Entry 6XL6 (electron microscopy, 3.00 A resolution); this record covers chains N and G of the 4 polymer chains in the assembly.

[Chain N]
Molecule: synthetic non-template strand DNA
Sequence (54 nucleotides; each row starts with the number of its first residue):
    35 GCCTTGACCC TCCCCTAAGG GGAGGGTTTA GATTGTGTGC AGTCTGACGC GGCG
Unresolved in the structure: 35-39, 63-88

[Chain G]
Protein: MerR family transcriptional regulator EcmrR
Source organism: Escherichia coli
Amino-acid sequence (268 residues; row label = number of the first residue in the row):
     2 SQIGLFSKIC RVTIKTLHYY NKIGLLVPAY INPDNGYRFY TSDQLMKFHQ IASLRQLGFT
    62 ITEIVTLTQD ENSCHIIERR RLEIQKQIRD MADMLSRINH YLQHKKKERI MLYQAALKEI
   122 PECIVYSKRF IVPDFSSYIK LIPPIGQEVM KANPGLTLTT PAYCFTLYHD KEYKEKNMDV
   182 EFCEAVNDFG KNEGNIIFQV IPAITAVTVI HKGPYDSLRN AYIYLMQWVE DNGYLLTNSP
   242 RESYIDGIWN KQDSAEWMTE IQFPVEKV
Ligand contacts:
  - tetraphenylantimonium ion (118): Tyr-127, Ile-140, Ile-143, Pro-144, Gly-147, Leu-159, Ala-163, Cys-165, Phe-183, Glu-185, Tyr-245, Trp-250
  - chapso (1N7): Tyr-169, Asp-171, Lys-172, Glu-173, Tyr-174, Lys-175, Glu-176, Met-179, Arg-220, Tyr-223, Met-227, Leu-237, Pro-241, Glu-243
What the authors report for this chain:
  - binding site for synthetic non-template strand DNA (chain N): Lys-16, His-19, Tyr-21, Tyr-38, Arg-39, Arg-56

[Interface between chain N and chain G]
Pairs across the interface (15; chain N residue first):
  DA52(N) / Tyr-20(G)  base contact
  DA52(N) / Arg-56(G)  phosphate contact
  DA52(N) / Thr-61(G)  phosphate contact
  DA52(N) / Ile-62(G)  hydrogen bond to the phosphate
  DG53(N) / Thr-17(G)  sugar contact
  DG53(N) / Tyr-20(G)  phosphate contact
  DG53(N) / Tyr-21(G)  hydrogen bond to the phosphate
  DG53(N) / Arg-56(G)  salt bridge to the phosphate
  DG53(N) / Ile-62(G)  phosphate contact
  DG54(N) / Thr-14(G)  hydrogen bond to the phosphate
  DG54(N) / Lys-16(G)  phosphate contact
  DG54(N) / Thr-17(G)  hydrogen bond to the phosphate
  DG55(N) / Lys-16(G)  hydrogen bond to the base
  DG56(N) / Lys-16(G)  hydrogen bond to the base
  DG60(N) / Tyr-38(G)  hydrogen bond to the base
Other interface residues (no listed pair), chain N (7 interface residues in all): DT61

[Overview]
Chain N and chain G form an interface of 7 and 9 residues respectively, with 7 hydrogen bonds and 1 salt
bridge. Among the polar pairs are DG55(N)/Lys-16(G), DG56(N)/Lys-16(G) and DG60(N)/Tyr-38(G). The paper
reports a binding site for synthetic non-template strand DNA (chain N) at Lys-16(G), His-19(G) and Tyr-21(G)
among others.
Here chain N is synthetic non-template strand DNA and chain G is MerR family transcriptional regulator EcmrR
(Escherichia coli). Entry 6XL6 (Cryo-EM structure of EcmrR-DNA complex in EcmrR-RPo) was determined by
electron microscopy (same publication as 6XL5, 6XL9, 6XLA, 6XLJ, 6XLK, 6XLL, 6XLM and 6XLN).
